3H11 - chains A and B of the 3 polymer chains in the assembly; structure by X-ray diffraction, 1.90 A resolution.

# Chain A
Name: CASP8 and FADD-like apoptosis regulator
From: Homo sapiens
UniProt: O15519 (CFLAR_HUMAN); numbering as in UniProt (aligned over 209-480)
Sequence (272 residues; each row starts with the number of its first residue):
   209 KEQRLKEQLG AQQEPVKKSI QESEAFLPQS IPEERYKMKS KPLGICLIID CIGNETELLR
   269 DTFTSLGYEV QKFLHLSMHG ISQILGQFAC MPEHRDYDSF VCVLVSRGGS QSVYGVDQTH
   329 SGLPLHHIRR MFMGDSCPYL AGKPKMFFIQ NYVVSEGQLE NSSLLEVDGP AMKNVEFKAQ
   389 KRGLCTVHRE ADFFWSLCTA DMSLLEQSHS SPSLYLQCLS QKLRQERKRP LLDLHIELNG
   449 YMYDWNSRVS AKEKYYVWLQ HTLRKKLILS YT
Not modelled in the structure: 209-236, 363-394
From the paper describing this entry:
  - mutagenesis - D376A: decreased binding to Caspase-8 (chain B)
  - mutagenesis - D376A (10-fold), Q468D: decreased catalytic activity with Caspase-8 (chain B)

# Chain B
Name: Caspase-8
From: Homo sapiens
Notes: EC 3.4.22.61
UniProt: Q14790 (CASP8_HUMAN); residues 202-464 here correspond to UniProt positions 217-479 (UniProt number = residue number + 15)
Sequence (271 residues; each row starts with the number of its first residue):
   202 SESQTLDKVY QMKSKPRGYC LIINNHNFAK AREKVPKLHS IRDRNGTHLD AGALTTTFEE
   262 LHFEIKPHDD CTVEQIYEIL KIYQLMDHSN MDCFICCILS HGDKGIIYGT DGQEAPIYEL
   322 TSQFTGLKCP SLAGKPKVFF IQACQGDNYQ KGIPVETASE EQPYLEMALS SPQTRYIPDE
   382 ADFLLGMATV NNCVSYRNPA EGTWYIQSLC QSLRERCPRG DDILTILTEV NYEVSNKDDK
   442 KNMGKQMPQP TFTLRKKLVF PSDVEHHHHH H
Not modelled in the structure: 202-207, 352-373, 439-444, 465-472
Construct notes: engineered mutation Ala359 (Asp374 in Q14790), Ala369 (Asp384 in Q14790); expression tag (465-472)
From the paper describing this entry:
  - mutagenesis - D359A/D369A: abolished catalytic activity
  - catalytic residues: Cys345
  - contacts within the chain: Gln346-Tyr377 (hydrogen bond)

# How chain A and chain B interact
Contacting residue pairs (71):
  Gln237(A) - Arg417(B)  hydrogen bond (backbone-side chain)
  Ser238(A) - Arg417(B)
  Ile239(A) - Arg417(B)
  Ile239(A) - Asp422(B)
  Ile239(A) - Thr426(B)
  Ile239(A) - Ile427(B)  hydrophobic
  Ile239(A) - Glu430(B)
  Pro240(A) - Thr429(B)
  Pro240(A) - Glu430(B)
  Glu241(A) - Glu430(B)  hydrogen bond (backbone-side chain)
  Glu241(A) - Tyr433(B)
  Glu242(A) - Tyr433(B)  hydrogen bond
  Ser318(A) - Arg376(B)  hydrogen bond (backbone-side chain)
  Gln319(A) - Gln374(B)
  Gln319(A) - Arg376(B)
  Arg337(A) - Val391(B)
  Arg337(A) - Gln450(B)  hydrogen bond
  Val395(A) - Gln351(B)  hydrogen bond (backbone-side chain)
  His396(A) - Gln351(B)
  His396(A) - Lys446(B)
  His396(A) - Met448(B)
  Arg397(A) - Asn349(B)  hydrogen bond
  Arg397(A) - Gln351(B)  hydrogen bond (backbone-side chain)
  Glu398(A) - Val391(B)
  Glu398(A) - Asn392(B)
  Glu398(A) - Cys394(B)
  Ala399(A) - Met448(B)  hydrophobic
  Leu405(A) - Arg376(B)
  Leu440(A) - Phe453(B)  hydrophobic
  Ile444(A) - Leu425(B)  hydrophobic
  Ile444(A) - Phe453(B)  hydrophobic
  Ile444(A) - Leu455(B)
  Ile444(A) - Arg456(B)
  Ile444(A) - Lys457(B)
  Ile444(A) - Lys458(B)
  Glu445(A) - Asp208(B)
  Asn447(A) - Leu455(B)  hydrogen bond (side chain-backbone)
  Asn447(A) - Arg456(B)
  Gly448(A) - Arg456(B)
  Tyr451(A) - Ala382(B)  hydrophobic
  Tyr451(A) - Arg456(B)
  Tyr464(A) - Asp380(B)
  Val465(A) - Thr454(B)
  Trp466(A) - Arg376(B)  hydrogen bond (side chain-backbone)
  Trp466(A) - Ile378(B)
  Trp466(A) - Asp380(B)
  Trp466(A) - Thr452(B)
  Trp466(A) - Phe453(B)
  Trp466(A) - Thr454(B)
  Leu467(A) - Thr452(B)
  Leu467(A) - Phe453(B)  hydrogen bond (backbone-backbone)
  Gln468(A) - Tyr377(B)
  Gln468(A) - Gln450(B)
  Gln468(A) - Pro451(B)
  Gln468(A) - Thr452(B)  hydrogen bond
  His469(A) - Thr429(B)
  His469(A) - Asn432(B)
  His469(A) - Gln450(B)
  His469(A) - Pro451(B)  hydrogen bond (backbone-backbone)
  His469(A) - Phe453(B)
  Thr470(A) - Val391(B)
  Thr470(A) - Asn432(B)
  Thr470(A) - Met448(B)
  Thr470(A) - Pro449(B)
  Thr470(A) - Gln450(B)
  Leu471(A) - Thr429(B)
  Leu471(A) - Asn432(B)  hydrogen bond (backbone-side chain)
  Arg472(A) - Thr429(B)
  Arg472(A) - Tyr433(B)
  Arg472(A) - Ser436(B)
  Lys473(A) - Thr429(B)
Other interface residues (no listed pair), chain A (33 interface residues in all): His334, Thr407
Other interface residues (no listed pair), chain B (42 interface residues in all): Lys209, Gly335, Pro379, Glu381, Asp383, Arg420, Glu434, Gln447
From the paper, about this interface:
  - pairs named by the authors: Gln237(A)-Arg417(B) (backbone contact), Glu241(A)-Glu430(B) (backbone contact), Glu242(A)-Tyr433(B) (hydrogen bond), Ser318(A)-Arg376(B) (hydrogen bond), Arg337(A)-Gln450(B), Trp466(A)-Arg376(B) (hydrogen bond), Leu467(A)-Phe453(B) (backbone contact), Gln468(A)-Thr452(B), His469(A)-Pro451(B) (backbone contact)
  - interface residues, chain A: Val395(A), Arg397(A)
  - interface residues, chain B: Asn349(B), Gln351(B)

# Overview
The interface between chain A and chain B involves 33 residues on one side and 42 on the other; the contacts
include 14 hydrogen bonds. Polar pairs include Gln237(A)-Arg417(B), Glu241(A)-Glu430(B) and
Glu242(A)-Tyr433(B). The paper describes backbone contacts between Gln237(A) and Arg417(B), Glu241(A) and
Glu430(B) and Leu467(A) and Phe453(B) among others; hydrogen bonds between Glu242(A) and Tyr433(B), Ser318(A)
and Arg376(B) and Trp466(A) and Arg376(B); contacts between Arg337(A) and Gln450(B) and Gln468(A) and
Thr452(B). From the paper: the catalytic residue Cys345(B); D376A and Q468D of chain A reduce catalytic
activity with Caspase-8 (chain B).
Chain A is CASP8 and FADD-like apoptosis regulator and chain B is Caspase-8, both from Homo sapiens; the
structure, Zymogen caspase-8:c-FLIPL protease domain complex, was determined by X-ray diffraction together
with 3H13 from the same study.
